Entry 1R0B (X-ray diffraction, 2.90 A resolution); this record covers chains D and E of the 12 polymer chains in the assembly.

== Chain D (and E) ==
Protein: Aspartate carbamoyltransferase catalytic chain
Source organism: Escherichia coli
Notes: EC 2.1.3.2; chain E of this document is another copy of the same molecule, construct and numbering; everything in this record applies to it too
UniProtKB: P0A786 (PYRB_ECOLI); numbering as in UniProt (aligned over 1-310)
Amino-acid sequence (310 residues; numbered 1 to 310; the number before each row is that of its first residue):
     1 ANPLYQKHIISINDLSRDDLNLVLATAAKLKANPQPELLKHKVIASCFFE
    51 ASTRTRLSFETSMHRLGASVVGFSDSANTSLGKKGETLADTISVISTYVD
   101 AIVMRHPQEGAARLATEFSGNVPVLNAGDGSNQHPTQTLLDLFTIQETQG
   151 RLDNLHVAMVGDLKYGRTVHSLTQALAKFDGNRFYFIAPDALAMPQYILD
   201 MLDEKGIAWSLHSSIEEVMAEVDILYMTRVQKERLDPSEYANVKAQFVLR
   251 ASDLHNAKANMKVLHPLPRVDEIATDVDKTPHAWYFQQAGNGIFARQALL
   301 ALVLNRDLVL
Small-molecule neighbours: citrate anion (FLC): S52, R54, T55, R105, A127, H134, Q137, R167, T168, R229, Q231, P266, P268, R296

== Interface between chain D and chain E ==
Residue-residue contacts (51; chain D residue first):
  H41(D) - P36(E)
  H41(D) - E37(E)  salt bridge
  H41(D) - R65(E)  hydrogen bond (backbone-side chain)
  V43(D) - H64(E)
  V43(D) - R65(E)
  S69(D) - H64(E)  hydrogen bond
  V70(D) - H64(E)
  V71(D) - T61(E)
  V71(D) - H64(E)
  G72(D) - R56(E)  hydrogen bond (backbone-side chain)
  G72(D) - L57(E)
  F73(D) - R56(E)
  N78(D) - A51(E)
  N78(D) - S52(E)  hydrogen bond (backbone-backbone)
  N78(D) - S74(E)
  N78(D) - D75(E)
  T79(D) - S52(E)
  T79(D) - T53(E)
  S80(D) - S52(E)
  S80(D) - T53(E)  hydrogen bond (backbone-side chain)
  S80(D) - R54(E)  hydrogen bond
  S80(D) - P268(E)
  L81(D) - T53(E)
  K83(D) - A51(E)
  K84(D) - R105(E)
  K84(D) - R229(E)
  K84(D) - K232(E)  hydrogen bond (backbone-side chain)
  K84(D) - E233(E)
  K84(D) - P268(E)
  G85(D) - V270(E)
  E86(D) - T53(E)
  E86(D) - R54(E)  salt bridge
  E86(D) - L267(E)
  E86(D) - P268(E)
  D90(D) - L267(E)
  D90(D) - R269(E)  salt bridge
  D90(D) - F286(E)
  S93(D) - F286(E)
  V94(D) - R54(E)
  V94(D) - L267(E)  hydrophobic
  V94(D) - F286(E)  hydrophobic
  V94(D) - A289(E)  hydrophobic
  I95(D) - L57(E)  hydrophobic
  T97(D) - G290(E)
  Y98(D) - R54(E)
  Y98(D) - S58(E)
  Y98(D) - T61(E)
  Y98(D) - R65(E)  hydrogen bond (backbone-side chain)
  Y98(D) - A289(E)  hydrogen bond (side chain-backbone)
  Y98(D) - I293(E)  hydrophobic
  D100(D) - R65(E)  salt bridge
Interface residues without a listed pair, chain D (25 interface residues in all): K42, T91, V99

== Overview ==
25 residues of chain D and 26 residues of chain E are in contact, with 9 hydrogen bonds and 4 salt bridges.
Polar contacts include H41(D)-E37(E), E86(D)-R54(E) and D90(D)-R269(E). Chain D binds citrate anion.
Both chains are Aspartate carbamoyltransferase catalytic chain (Escherichia coli). Entry 1R0B (Aspartate
Transcarbamylase (ATCase) of Escherichia coli: A New Crystalline R State Bound to PALA, or to ...) was
determined by X-ray diffraction (same publication as 1Q95).
